PDB entry 2R1J | X-ray diffraction, 1.53 A resolution | chains A and L of the 4 polymer chains in the assembly

== Chain A ==
Molecule: 20-nt DNA strand
Sequence (20 nucleotides; row label = number of the first residue in the row):
    21 TATTTAAGATATCTTAAATG

== Chain L ==
Name: Repressor protein C2
Source organism: Enterobacteria phage P22
UniProt: P69202 (RPC2_BPP22); numbering as in UniProt (aligned over 1-68)
Sequence (68 residues; numbered 1 to 68; the number before each row is that of its first residue):
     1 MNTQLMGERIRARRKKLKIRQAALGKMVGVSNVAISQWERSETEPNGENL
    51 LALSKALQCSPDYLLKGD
Not modelled in the structure: 1-2
Curated features (UniProtKB/Swiss-Prot):
  - DNA-binding region: Gln21 to Arg40 (H-T-H motif)
  - site: Met1 (Not N-formylated)
From the paper describing this entry:
  - binding site for the 20-nt DNA strand: Arg11, Arg14, Gln21, Asn32, Val33, Ser36, Gln37, Arg40
  - specificity-determining residues: Val33, Gln37
  - binding site for the 20-nt DNA strand (chain A): Ser31, Gln37, Trp38, Glu42, Glu44, Asn46, Asn49
  - specificity-determining residues: Glu42 (proposed by the authors, not directly observed)

== How chain A and chain L interact ==
Pairs across the interface (12):
  DT23(A) - Arg14(L)  salt bridge to the phosphate
  DT23(A) - Arg20(L)  phosphate contact
  DT23(A) - Gln21(L)  hydrogen bond to the phosphate
  DT23(A) - Asn32(L)  base contact
  DT24(A) - Arg11(L)  salt bridge to the phosphate
  DT24(A) - Gln21(L)  hydrogen bond to the phosphate
  DT24(A) - Asn32(L)  base contact
  DT24(A) - Ser36(L)  hydrogen bond to the phosphate
  DT24(A) - Arg40(L)  salt bridge to the phosphate
  DT25(A) - Val33(L)  base contact
  DT25(A) - Arg40(L)  salt bridge to the phosphate
  DA26(A) - Val33(L)  base contact
Interface residues without a listed pair, chain A (6 interface residues in all): DA22, DT32
Interface residues without a listed pair, chain L (12 interface residues in all): Ala22, Gln37, Glu42, Asn46

== Overview ==
Chain A and chain L form an interface of 6 and 12 residues respectively; the contacts include 3 hydrogen bonds
and 4 salt bridges. Polar contacts include DT23(A)-Gln21(L), DT24(A)-Gln21(L) and DT24(A)-Ser36(L). From the
paper: a binding site for the 20-nt DNA strand at Arg11(L), Arg14(L) and Gln21(L) among others; a binding site
for the 20-nt DNA strand (chain A) at Ser31(L), Gln37(L) and Trp38(L) among others.
Here chain A is a 20-nt DNA strand and chain L is Repressor protein C2 (Enterobacteria phage P22). Entry 2R1J
(Crystal Structure of the P22 c2 Repressor protein in complex with the synthetic operator 9T) was determined
by X-ray diffraction.
